Entry 5W9H (electron microscopy, 4.00 A resolution); this record covers chains D and p of the 12 polymer chains in the assembly.

== Chain D (and p) ==
Protein: Mers S
From: Middle East respiratory syndrome-related coronavirus
Notes: chain p of this document is another copy of the same molecule, construct and numbering; everything in this record applies to it too
Reference sequence: W5ZZF5 (W5ZZF5_9BETC); numbering as in UniProt (aligned over 1-1291)
Chain sequence (1329 residues; numbered 1 to 1329; the number before each row is that of its first residue):
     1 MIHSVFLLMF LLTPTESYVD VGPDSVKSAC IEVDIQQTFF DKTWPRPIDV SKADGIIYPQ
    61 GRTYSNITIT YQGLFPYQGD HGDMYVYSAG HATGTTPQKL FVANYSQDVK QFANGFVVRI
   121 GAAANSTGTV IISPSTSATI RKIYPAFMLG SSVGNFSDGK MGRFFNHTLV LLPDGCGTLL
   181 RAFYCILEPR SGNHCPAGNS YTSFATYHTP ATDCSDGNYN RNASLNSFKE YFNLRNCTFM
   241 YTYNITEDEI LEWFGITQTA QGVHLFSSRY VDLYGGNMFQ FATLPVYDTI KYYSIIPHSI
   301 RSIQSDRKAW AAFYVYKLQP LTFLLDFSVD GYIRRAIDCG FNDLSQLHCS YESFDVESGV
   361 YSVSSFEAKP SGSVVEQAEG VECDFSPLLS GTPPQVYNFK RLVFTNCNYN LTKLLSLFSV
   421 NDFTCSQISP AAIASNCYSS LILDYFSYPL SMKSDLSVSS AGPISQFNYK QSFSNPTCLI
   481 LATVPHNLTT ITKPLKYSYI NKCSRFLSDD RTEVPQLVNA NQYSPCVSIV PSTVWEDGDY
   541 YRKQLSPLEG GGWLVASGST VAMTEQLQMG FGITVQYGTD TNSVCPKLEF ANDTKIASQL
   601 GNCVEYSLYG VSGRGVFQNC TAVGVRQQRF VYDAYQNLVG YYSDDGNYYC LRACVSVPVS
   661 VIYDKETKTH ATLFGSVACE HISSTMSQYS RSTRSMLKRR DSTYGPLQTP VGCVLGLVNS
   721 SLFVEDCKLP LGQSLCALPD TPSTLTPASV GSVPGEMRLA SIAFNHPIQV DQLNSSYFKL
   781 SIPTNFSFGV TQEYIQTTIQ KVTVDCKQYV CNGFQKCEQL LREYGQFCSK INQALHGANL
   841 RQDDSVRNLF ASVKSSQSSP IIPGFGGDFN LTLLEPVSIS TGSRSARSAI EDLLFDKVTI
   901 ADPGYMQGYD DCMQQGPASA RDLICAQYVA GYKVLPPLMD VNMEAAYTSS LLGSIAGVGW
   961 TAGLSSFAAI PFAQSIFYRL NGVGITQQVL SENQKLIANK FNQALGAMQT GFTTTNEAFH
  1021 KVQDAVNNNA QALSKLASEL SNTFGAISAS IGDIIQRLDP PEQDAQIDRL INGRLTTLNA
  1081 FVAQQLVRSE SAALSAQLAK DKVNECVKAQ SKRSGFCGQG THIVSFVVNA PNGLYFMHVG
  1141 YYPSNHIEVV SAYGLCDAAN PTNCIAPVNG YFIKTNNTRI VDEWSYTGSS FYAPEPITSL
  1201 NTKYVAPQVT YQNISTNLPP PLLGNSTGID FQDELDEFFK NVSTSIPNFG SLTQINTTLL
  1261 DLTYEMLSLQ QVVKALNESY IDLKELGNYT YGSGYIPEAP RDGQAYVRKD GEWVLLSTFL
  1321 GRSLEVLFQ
Unresolved in the structure: 1-752, 878-885, 1224-1329 (chain p: 1-17, 744-1329)
Disulfides: Cys806-Cys828, Cys811-Cys817, Cys912-Cys925, Cys1106-Cys1117, Cys1156-Cys1164
Covalent attachments: N-acetylglucosamine (NAG) linked to Asn774, Asn785, Asn870, Asn1176, Asn1213
Construct notes: conflict Phe506 (Leu in W5ZZF5), Ala748 (Arg in W5ZZF5), Gly751 (Arg in W5ZZF5); engineered mutation Pro1060 (Val in W5ZZF5), Pro1061 (Leu in W5ZZF5); expression tag (1292-1329)
What the authors report for this chain:
  - mutagenesis - V1060P/L1061P (>50-fold): increased expression

== Interface between chain D and chain p ==
Pairs across the interface (54; chain D residue first):
  Thr803(D) with Ser362(p)
  Asp805(D) with Ser364(p), hydrogen bond; Ser365(p), hydrogen bond (side chain-backbone)
  Lys807(D) with Gln346(p)
  Arg822(D) with Gln72(p); Pro320(p), hydrogen bond (side chain-backbone)
  Ser829(D) with Ser350(p), hydrogen bond (side chain-backbone)
  Gln833(D) with Ser350(p), hydrogen bond (side chain-backbone); Tyr351(p)
  His836(D) with Val360(p); Tyr361(p)
  Tyr905(D) with Ser676(p); Pro710(p); Val711(p), hydrophobic
  Met906(D) with Pro710(p)
  Gln907(D) with Ser676(p)
  Gly908(D) with Ser676(p)
  Tyr909(D) with Val655(p); Ser676(p), hydrogen bond (backbone-backbone); Val677(p), hydrophobic; His681(p)
  Asp910(D) with His681(p), salt bridge
  Cys912(D) with Arg652(p)
  Met913(D) with His681(p)
  Gln914(D) with Gly601(p), hydrogen bond (side chain-backbone); Val616(p); Gln618(p), hydrogen bond (backbone-side chain); Arg652(p), hydrogen bond (backbone-side chain)
  Gln915(D) with Gln618(p)
  Gly916(D) with Arg652(p), hydrogen bond (backbone-side chain)
  Pro917(D) with Arg652(p), hydrogen bond (backbone-side chain)
  Ala918(D) with Cys650(p), hydrophobic; Arg652(p)
  Tyr928(D) with Val655(p); Ser656(p), hydrogen bond (backbone-side chain); Pro658(p); Ser676(p), hydrogen bond
  Val929(D) with Cys654(p)
  Lys933(D) with Ser362(p), hydrogen bond; Val363(p), hydrogen bond (side chain-backbone); Val659(p), hydrogen bond (side chain-backbone)
  Pro936(D) with Leu731(p); Gln733(p)
  Pro937(D) with Gly732(p); Gln733(p), hydrogen bond (backbone-backbone)
  Leu938(D) with Gly732(p); Gln733(p), hydrogen bond (backbone-backbone)
  Met939(D) with Gln733(p)
  Asp940(D) with Gln733(p); Ser734(p)
  Met943(D) with Gln733(p); Ser734(p)
  Ser1038(D) with Tyr635(p)
  Ser1041(D) with Tyr635(p)
Also at the interface, not in a pair above, chain D (34 interface residues in all): Gln808, Arg847, Gln927
Also at the interface, not in a pair above, chain p (37 interface residues in all): Asn602, Phe617, Ala678, Thr709, Asp726, Pro730

== In short ==
34 residues of chain D face 37 of chain p across their interface, with 18 hydrogen bonds and 1 salt bridge.
Polar contacts include Asp910(D)-His681(p), Asp805(D)-Ser364(p) and Asp805(D)-Ser365(p). The paper reports
that V1060P/L1061P of chain D increase expression.
Both chains are Mers S (Middle East respiratory syndrome-related coronavirus). Entry 5W9H (MERS S ectodomain
trimer in complex with variable domain of neutralizing antibody G4) was determined by electron microscopy
together with 5VZR, 5W9I, 5W9J, 5W9K, 5W9L, 5W9M and 3 further entries from the same study.
